PDB entry 6LVZ | X-ray diffraction, 2.83 A resolution | chains B and A

== Chain B (and A) ==
Protein: Toll-like receptor 7
Source organism: Macaca mulatta
Notes: chain A of this document is another copy of the same molecule, construct and numbering; everything in this record applies to it too
UniProtKB: B3Y653 (B3Y653_MACMU); residues 27-839 here = UniProt positions 27-839
Amino-acid sequence (823 residues; numbered 23 to 845; the number before each row is that of its first residue):
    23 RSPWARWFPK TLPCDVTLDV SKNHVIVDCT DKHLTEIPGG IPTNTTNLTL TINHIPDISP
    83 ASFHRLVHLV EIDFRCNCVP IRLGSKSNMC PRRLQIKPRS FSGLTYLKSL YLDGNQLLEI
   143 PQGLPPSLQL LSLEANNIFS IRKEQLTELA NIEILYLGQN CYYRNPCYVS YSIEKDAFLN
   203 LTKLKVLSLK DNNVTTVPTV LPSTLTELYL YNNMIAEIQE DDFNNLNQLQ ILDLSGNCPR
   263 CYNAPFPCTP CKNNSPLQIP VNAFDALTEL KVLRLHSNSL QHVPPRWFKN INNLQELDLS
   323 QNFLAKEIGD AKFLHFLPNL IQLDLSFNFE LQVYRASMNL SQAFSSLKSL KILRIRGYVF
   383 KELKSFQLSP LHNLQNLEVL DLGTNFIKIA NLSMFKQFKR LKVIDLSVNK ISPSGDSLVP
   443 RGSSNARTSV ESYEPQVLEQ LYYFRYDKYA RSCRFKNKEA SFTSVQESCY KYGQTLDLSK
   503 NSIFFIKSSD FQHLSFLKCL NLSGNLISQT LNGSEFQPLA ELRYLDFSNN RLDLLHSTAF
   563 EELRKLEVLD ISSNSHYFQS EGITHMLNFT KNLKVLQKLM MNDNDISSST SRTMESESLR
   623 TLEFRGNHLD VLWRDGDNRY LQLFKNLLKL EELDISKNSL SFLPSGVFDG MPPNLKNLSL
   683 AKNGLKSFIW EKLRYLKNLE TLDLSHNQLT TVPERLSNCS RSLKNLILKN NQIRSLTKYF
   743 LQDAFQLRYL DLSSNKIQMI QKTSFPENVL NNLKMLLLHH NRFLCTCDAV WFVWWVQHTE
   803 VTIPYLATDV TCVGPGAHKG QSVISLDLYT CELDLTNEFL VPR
Disordered / not traced: 23-26, 436-458, 476-489, 836-845
Cystine bridges: Cys36-Cys51, Cys98-Cys475, Cys100-Cys112, Cys183-Cys189, Cys260-Cys273, Cys263-Cys270, Cys491-Cys521, Cys787-Cys814, Cys789-Cys833
Glycans and other covalent adducts: N-acetylglucosamine (NAG) linked to Asn69, Asn215, Asn361, Asn413, Asn523, Asn534, Asn590, Asn679, Asn720
Differences from the reference sequence: expression tag (23-26, 840-845); engineered mutation Gln167 (Asn in B3Y653), Gln389 (Asn in B3Y653), Leu440 (Ser in B3Y653), Val441 (Glu in B3Y653), Pro442 (Val in B3Y653), Arg443 (Gly in B3Y653), Gly444 (Phe in B3Y653), Ser445 (Cys in B3Y653), Gln488 (Asn in B3Y653), Gln799 (Asn in B3Y653)
Residues lining bound ligands:
  - EWX (6-azanyl-2-(2-methoxyethoxy)-9-(pyridin-3-ylmethyl)-7H-purin-8-one), molecule 1: Phe349, Phe351, Val355, Tyr356, Gly379, Val381, Thr406, Phe408, Lys432
  - EWX, molecule 2: Thr532, Asp555, Leu557, Gly584, Ile585, Thr586
From the paper describing this entry:
  - binding site for EWX: Asp555

== Interface between chain B and chain A ==
Contacting residue pairs (80):
  Arg104(B) - Asp637(A)
  Ser107(B) - Lys688(A)
  Lys108(B) - Asp637(A)  salt bridge
  Lys108(B) - Phe664(A)
  Lys108(B) - Ser689(A)
  Ser109(B) - Lys688(A)
  Ser109(B) - Ser689(A)
  Tyr185(B) - Gly638(A)
  Arg186(B) - Arg636(A)
  Arg186(B) - Asp637(A)
  Tyr264(B) - Thr586(A)  hydrogen bond
  Asn265(B) - Gly584(A)
  Asn265(B) - Ile585(A)  hydrogen bond (side chain-backbone)
  Asn265(B) - Thr586(A)
  Asn265(B) - Thr612(A)  hydrogen bond
  Ala266(B) - Arg641(A)  hydrogen bond (backbone-side chain)
  Pro267(B) - Arg641(A)
  Phe268(B) - Arg641(A)  hydrogen bond (backbone-side chain)
  Pro269(B) - Asp639(A)
  Pro269(B) - Arg641(A)
  Phe408(B) - Ile585(A)  hydrophobic
  Val430(B) - Ser582(A)
  Lys432(B) - Ser530(A)  hydrogen bond (side chain-backbone)
  Lys432(B) - Thr532(A)
  Lys432(B) - Asp555(A)  salt bridge
  Lys432(B) - Tyr579(A)
  Gln462(B) - Glu583(A)
  Leu463(B) - Glu583(A)
  Tyr464(B) - Glu583(A)  hydrogen bond (backbone-side chain)
  Tyr465(B) - Glu583(A)  hydrogen bond (backbone-side chain)
  Phe466(B) - Glu583(A)  hydrogen bond (backbone-side chain)
  Phe466(B) - Gly584(A)
  Lys502(B) - His578(A)
  Lys502(B) - Gln581(A)
  Asn503(B) - Arg553(A)  hydrogen bond (backbone-side chain)
  Ser504(B) - Ser530(A)  hydrogen bond
  Ser504(B) - Tyr579(A)
  Phe506(B) - Phe506(A)  hydrophobic
  Gly526(B) - Arg553(A)  hydrogen bond (backbone-side chain)
  Gly526(B) - His578(A)
  Asn527(B) - Arg553(A)  hydrogen bond (backbone-side chain)
  Leu528(B) - Leu528(A)
  Leu528(B) - Arg553(A)
  Ser530(B) - Lys432(A)  hydrogen bond (backbone-side chain)
  Ser530(B) - Ser504(A)
  Thr532(B) - Lys432(A)
  Arg553(B) - Asn503(A)  hydrogen bond (side chain-backbone)
  Arg553(B) - Gly526(A)  hydrogen bond (side chain-backbone)
  Arg553(B) - Asn527(A)  hydrogen bond (side chain-backbone)
  Arg553(B) - Leu528(A)
  Asp555(B) - Lys432(A)  salt bridge
  His578(B) - Lys502(A)
  His578(B) - Gly526(A)
  Tyr579(B) - Lys432(A)
  Tyr579(B) - Ser504(A)
  Ser582(B) - Val430(A)
  Glu583(B) - Leu463(A)
  Glu583(B) - Tyr464(A)  hydrogen bond (side chain-backbone)
  Glu583(B) - Tyr465(A)  hydrogen bond (side chain-backbone)
  Glu583(B) - Phe466(A)  hydrogen bond (side chain-backbone)
  Gly584(B) - Phe466(A)
  Ile585(B) - Asn265(A)  hydrogen bond (backbone-side chain)
  Thr586(B) - Tyr264(A)  hydrogen bond
  Thr586(B) - Asn265(A)
  Thr612(B) - Asn265(A)  hydrogen bond
  Arg636(B) - Arg186(A)
  Asp637(B) - Arg104(A)
  Asp637(B) - Lys108(A)  salt bridge
  Asp637(B) - Arg186(A)  hydrogen bond (backbone-side chain)
  Gly638(B) - Tyr185(A)
  Asp639(B) - Pro269(A)
  Arg641(B) - Ala266(A)  hydrogen bond (side chain-backbone)
  Arg641(B) - Pro267(A)
  Arg641(B) - Phe268(A)  hydrogen bond (side chain-backbone)
  Arg641(B) - Pro269(A)
  Phe664(B) - Lys108(A)
  Lys688(B) - Ser107(A)
  Lys688(B) - Ser109(A)  hydrogen bond
  Ser689(B) - Lys108(A)
  Arg784(B) - Arg784(A)
Other interface residues (no listed pair), chain B (54 interface residues in all): Ile103, Phe349, Arg378, Thr406, Gln531, Gln581
Other interface residues (no listed pair), chain A (54 interface residues in all): Ile103, Phe349, Thr406, Phe408, Gln462, Gln531, Asn551

== Summary ==
The chain B/chain A interface involves 54 residues from each chain; the contacts include 27 hydrogen bonds and
4 salt bridges. Polar pairs include Lys108(B)-Asp637(A), Lys432(B)-Asp555(A) and Tyr264(B)-Thr586(A). Chain B
binds compound EWX. Covalently linked N-acetylglucosamine: at Asn69(B), Asn215(B), Asn361(B), Asn413(B),
Asn523(B) and Asn534(B) and 3 more. The paper reports a binding site for EWX at Asp555(B).
Chain B and chain A are both Toll-like receptor 7 (Macaca mulatta); the structure, Crystal structure of
TLR7/Cpd-3 (SM-394830) complex, was determined by X-ray diffraction, deposited together with 6LVX, 6LVY, 6LW0
and 6LW1.
